PDB entry 1P3A | X-ray diffraction, 3.00 A resolution | chains I and C of the 10 polymer chains in the assembly

== Chain I ==
Molecule: Palindromic 146bp Human Alpha-Satellite DNA fragment
Organism: Homo sapiens
Sequence (146 nucleotides; row label = number of the first residue in the row):
     1 ATCAATATCCACCTGCAGATTCTACCAAAAGTGTATTTGGAAACTGCTCC
    51 ATCAAAAGGCATGTTCAGCGGAATTCCGCTGAACATGCCTTTTGATGGAG
   101 CAGTTTCCAAATACACTTTTGGTAGAATCTGCAGGTGGATATTGAT

== Chain C ==
Molecule: Histone H2A
Organism: Xenopus laevis
UniProt: Q7ZT66 (Q7ZT66_9ZZZZ); residues 801-929 here correspond to UniProt positions 2-130 (UniProt number = residue number - 799)
Chain sequence (129 residues; numbered 801 to 929; the number before each row is that of its first residue):
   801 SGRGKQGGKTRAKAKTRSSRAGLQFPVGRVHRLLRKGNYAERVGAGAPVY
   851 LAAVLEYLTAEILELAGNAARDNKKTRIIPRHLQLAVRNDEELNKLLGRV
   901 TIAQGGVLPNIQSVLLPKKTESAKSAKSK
Not modelled in the structure: 801-813, 921-929
Construct notes: conflict Ala814 (Ser15 in Q7ZT66), Gly867 (Trp68 in Q7ZT66), Asn868 (Glu69 in Q7ZT66), 21 further conflict positions vs the reference (Q7ZT66) not listed

== Interface between chain I and chain C ==
Residue-residue contacts (14; chain I residue first):
  DA11(I) with Lys874(C), salt bridge to the phosphate
  DA19(I) with Arg877(C), sugar contact
  DA29(I) with Arg832(C), hydrogen bond to the phosphate
  DA30(I) with Gly828(C), phosphate contact; Arg829(C), hydrogen bond to the phosphate; Arg832(C), salt bridge to the phosphate
  DG31(I) with Ala814(C), phosphate contact; Lys815(C), phosphate contact; Thr816(C), phosphate contact; Arg817(C), salt bridge to the phosphate
  DT32(I) with Ala814(C), phosphate contact; Lys815(C), phosphate contact; Arg820(C), salt bridge to the phosphate
  DG39(I) with Arg842(C), hydrogen bond to the sugar
Other interface residues (no listed pair), chain I (8 interface residues in all): DT38

== Overview ==
8 residues of chain I face 11 of chain C across their interface, with 3 hydrogen bonds and 4 salt bridges.
Polar contacts include DG39(I)-Arg842(C), DA29(I)-Arg832(C) and DA30(I)-Arg829(C).
Here chain I is Palindromic 146bp Human Alpha-Satellite DNA fragment (Homo sapiens) and chain C is Histone H2A
(Xenopus laevis). Entry 1P3A (Crystallographic Studies of Nucleosome Core Particles containing Histone 'Sin'
Mutants) was determined by X-ray diffraction, deposited together with 1P34, 1P3B, 1P3F, 1P3G, 1P3I, 1P3K and 4
further entries.
